6WUL - chains E and F of the 6 polymer chains in the assembly; structure by electron microscopy, 3.20 A resolution.

Chain E:
Molecule: Bac_surface_Ag domain-containing protein
From: Thermothelomyces thermophilus
Reference sequence: G2QFF9 (G2QFF9_MYCTT); residues 1-512 here = UniProt positions 1-512
Sequence (512 residues; each row starts with the number of its first residue):
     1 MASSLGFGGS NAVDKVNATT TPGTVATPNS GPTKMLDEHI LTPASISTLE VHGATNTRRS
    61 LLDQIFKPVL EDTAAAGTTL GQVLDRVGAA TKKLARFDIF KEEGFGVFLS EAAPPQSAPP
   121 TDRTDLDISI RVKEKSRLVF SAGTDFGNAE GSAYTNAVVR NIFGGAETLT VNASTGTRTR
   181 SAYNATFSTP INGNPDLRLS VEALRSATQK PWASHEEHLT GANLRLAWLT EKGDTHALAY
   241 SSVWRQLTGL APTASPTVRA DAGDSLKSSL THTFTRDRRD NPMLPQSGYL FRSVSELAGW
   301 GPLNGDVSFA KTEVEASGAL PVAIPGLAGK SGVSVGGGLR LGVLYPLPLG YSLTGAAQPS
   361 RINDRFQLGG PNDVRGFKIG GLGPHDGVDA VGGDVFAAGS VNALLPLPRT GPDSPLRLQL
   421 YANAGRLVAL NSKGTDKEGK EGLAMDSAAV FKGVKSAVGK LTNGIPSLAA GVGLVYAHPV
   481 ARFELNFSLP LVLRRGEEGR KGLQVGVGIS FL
Not modelled in the structure: 1-46, 74-77, 112-126, 325-328

Chain F:
Molecule: Tom37 domain-containing protein
From: Thermothelomyces thermophilus
Reference sequence: G2Q6R7 (G2Q6R7_MYCTT); residues 1-445 here = UniProt positions 1-445
Sequence (479 residues; row label = number of the first residue in the row; note: 1 number in that range is skipped by the numbering (no residue carries it; nothing is unmodelled there); numbers below 1 keep their minus sign (Met-34 is residue -34)):
   -34 MSSAWSHPQF EK
   -21 GGGSGGGSGG SAWSHPQFEK GGMAVQLHVW GPAFGLPSID AECLAAIAYL AQTLGSADYQ
    39 LIQSSPSAVP TQHLPTLYDS RTSTWIGGFT SITAHLHTHP PPTFQSAPQP TDGSSSTTTT
    99 TTTTTTAASA TADGTAYTAF LSAHAAPLLA LSLYVSSANY GAATRPAYSA VLPLPLPWTE
   159 PPAVRAAMAR RAAHLGLSSL DADAAAERAR AEERRAAADG WVAVPPHATA GRAAGGGGGG
   219 GGGGGKGGGV AAVLTPEQKS RIRLEEAARE VLDVLAEVDW AAGGGGRQVA AEVRCLAFGY
   279 LALMLLPDVP RPWLREIMEG RYPALCTFVR DFRARVFPQG GKLLPWADGG AQASASASAS
   339 ASAVALRFVR AVMAEVPLVG EWWSRWWTAR KKREVLASKG AKPAPSNDLL LLLGAGLGLT
   399 VVGAGVFFYR GLPPFGEAVQ VWRKPVVGLS SFGAAGAMFS GALYGLD
Not modelled in the structure: -34 to -33, -21 to 1, 76-104, 179-236, 425-445
Construct notes: expression tag (-34 to -23, -21 to 0)

Chain E / chain F interface:
Pairs across the interface - 40 pairs, chain E then chain F:
  Ser47(E) - Arg421(F)
  Ser47(E) - Lys422(F)
  Thr48(E) - Trp420(F)
  Leu49(E) - Val419(F)
  Leu49(E) - Trp420(F)  hydrogen bond (backbone-backbone)
  Glu50(E) - Gln418(F)
  Val51(E) - Ala416(F)
  Val51(E) - Gln418(F)  hydrogen bond (backbone-backbone)
  Val51(E) - Trp420(F)  hydrophobic
  His52(E) - Ala416(F)
  His52(E) - Val417(F)
  Gly53(E) - Ala416(F)  hydrogen bond (backbone-backbone)
  Ala54(E) - Glu415(F)
  Ala54(E) - Gln418(F)
  Thr55(E) - Pro412(F)
  Thr55(E) - Gly414(F)  hydrogen bond (backbone-backbone)
  Thr55(E) - Glu415(F)
  Asn56(E) - Pro412(F)
  Asn56(E) - Phe413(F)  hydrogen bond (side chain-backbone)
  Thr57(E) - Phe413(F)
  Thr57(E) - Gly414(F)
  Thr57(E) - Gln418(F)
  Arg58(E) - Phe413(F)
  Arg59(E) - Gln418(F)
  Arg59(E) - Val419(F)
  Arg59(E) - Trp420(F)
  Leu62(E) - Gln418(F)
  Leu62(E) - Trp420(F)  hydrophobic
  Asp63(E) - Trp420(F)  hydrogen bond
  Leu70(E) - Trp420(F)  hydrophobic
  Leu70(E) - Arg421(F)
  Leu70(E) - Lys422(F)
  Arg137(E) - Phe406(F)  hydrogen bond (side chain-backbone)
  Arg137(E) - Tyr407(F)  hydrogen bond (side chain-backbone)
  Arg137(E) - Arg408(F)
  Arg137(E) - Gly409(F)
  Leu138(E) - Tyr407(F)  hydrophobic
  Ile162(E) - Phe406(F)  hydrophobic
  Ile162(E) - Phe413(F)
  Phe163(E) - Phe413(F)
Also at the interface, not in a pair above, chain E (24 interface residues in all): Phe66, Asp72, Val159, Thr168
Also at the interface, not in a pair above, chain F (17 interface residues in all): Phe405, Leu410

Overview:
Chain E and chain F form an interface of 24 and 17 residues respectively; the contacts include 8 hydrogen
bonds. Polar contacts include Asn56(E)-Phe413(F), Asp63(E)-Trp420(F) and Arg137(E)-Phe406(F).
Chain E is Bac_surface_Ag domain-containing protein and chain F is Tom37 domain-containing protein, both from
Thermothelomyces thermophilus; the structure, Mitochondrial SAM complex - dimer 1 in detergent, was determined
by electron microscopy (same publication as 6WUH, 6WUJ, 6WUM, 6WUN and 6WUT).
